PDB entry 1B5V | X-ray diffraction, 2.17 A resolution | chain A

[Chain A]
Molecule: Protein (lysozyme)
From: Homo sapiens
Notes: EC 3.2.1.17
Reference sequence: P61626 (LYSC_HUMAN); residues 1-130 here correspond to UniProt positions 19-148 (UniProt number = residue number + 18)
Chain sequence (130 residues; numbered 1 to 130; the number before each row is that of its first residue):
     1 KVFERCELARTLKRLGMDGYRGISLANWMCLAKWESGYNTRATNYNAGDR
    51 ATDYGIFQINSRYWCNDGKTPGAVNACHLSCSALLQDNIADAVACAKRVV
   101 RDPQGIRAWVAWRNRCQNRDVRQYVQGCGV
Sequence notes: engineered mutation Ala-51 (Ser69 in P61626)
Cystine bridges: Cys-6/Cys-128, Cys-30/Cys-116, Cys-65/Cys-81, Cys-77/Cys-95
Ion coordination: Na+: Cys-65, Val-74
Curated features (UniProtKB/Swiss-Prot):
  - active site: Glu-35, Asp-53

[Overview]
The Na+ site is built by Cys-65 and Val-74. From UniProt: active-site residues Glu-35 and Asp-53.
Chain A is Protein (lysozyme) (Homo sapiens); the structure, Contribution of hydrogen bonds to the
conformational stability of human lysozyme: calorimetry and X-ray analysis of ..., was determined by X-ray
diffraction, deposited together with 1B5Z, 1B5U, 1B5W, 1B5X and 1B5Y.
